Entry 5TGU (X-ray diffraction, 2.35 A resolution); this record covers chains A and F of the 6 polymer chains in the assembly.

== Chain A ==
Molecule: Hemagglutinin HA1 chain
From: Influenza A virus
Reference sequence: A0A0J9X252 (A0A0J9X252_9INFA); the construct lacks a stretch of the UniProt sequence and is renumbered around it, so the offset changes along the chain: 7-129 = UniProt 1-123; 130-158 = UniProt 125-153; 159-263 = UniProt 156-260; 265-276 = UniProt 261-272; 1 more segments
Sequence (323 residues; row label = number of the first residue in the row; note: 1 number in that range is skipped by the numbering (no residue carries it; nothing is unmodelled there); a row labelled like 158A-158B holds insertion residues (158A, then the next letters in order)):
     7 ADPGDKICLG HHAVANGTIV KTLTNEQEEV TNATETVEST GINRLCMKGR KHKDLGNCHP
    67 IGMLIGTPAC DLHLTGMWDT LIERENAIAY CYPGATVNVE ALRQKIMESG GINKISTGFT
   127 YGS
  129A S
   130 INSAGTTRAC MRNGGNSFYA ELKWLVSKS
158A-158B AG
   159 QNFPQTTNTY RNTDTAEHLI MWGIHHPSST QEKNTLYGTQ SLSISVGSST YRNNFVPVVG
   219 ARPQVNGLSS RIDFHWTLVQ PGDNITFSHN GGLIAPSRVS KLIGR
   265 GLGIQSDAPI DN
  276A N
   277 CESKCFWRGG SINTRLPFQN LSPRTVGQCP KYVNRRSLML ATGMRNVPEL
Unresolved in the structure: 7-10, 326
Disulfide bonds: Cys52-Cys277, Cys64-Cys76, Cys97-Cys139, Cys281-Cys305
Covalently attached groups: N-acetylglucosamine (NAG) linked to Asn38, Asn242
Sequence notes: engineered mutation Ala158A (Lys154 in A0A0J9X252), Thr193 (Asp190 in A0A0J9X252), Leu226 (Gln223 in A0A0J9X252), Ser228 (Gly225 in A0A0J9X252)
Residues lining bound ligands: N-acetyl-alpha-neuraminic acid (SIA): Tyr98, Gly134, Thr135, Thr136, Arg137, Trp153, Val155, His183, Ser186, Glu190, Leu194, Leu226, Ser228
From the paper describing this entry:
  - binding site for N-acetyl-alpha-neuraminic acid: Tyr98, Trp153
  - binding site for beta-D-galactopyranose: Arg137, Gly225, Leu226
  - specificity-determining residues: Leu226
  - mutagenesis - Q226L/G228S, G228S: abolished binding to alpha2-3 sialosides
  - mutagenesis - Q226L/G228S: unchanged binding to human-type alpha2-6 receptors

== Chain F ==
Molecule: Hemagglutinin HA2 chain
From: Influenza A virus
Reference sequence: A0A0J9X253 (A0A0J9X253_9INFA); numbering as in UniProt (aligned over 2-174)
Sequence (180 residues; each row starts with the number of its first residue):
     2 LFGAIAGFLE NGWEGMVDGW YGFRHQNAQG TGQAADYKST QAAIDQITGK LNRLVEKTNT
    62 EFESIESEFS EIEHQIGNVI NWTKDSITDI WTYQAELLVA MENQHTIDMA DSEMLNLYER
   122 VRKQLRQNAE EDGKGCFEIY HACDDSCMES IRNNTYDHSQ YREEALLNRL NINSGRLVPR
Unresolved in the structure: 173-181
Disulfide bonds: Cys144-Cys148
Sequence notes: expression tag (175-181)

== Chain A / chain F interface ==
Contacting residue pairs - 10 pairs, chain A then chain F:
  Glu106(A) - Gln76(F)
  Ala107(A) - Glu74(F)
  Ala107(A) - His75(F)
  Gln110(A) - His75(F)
  Gln110(A) - Gln76(F)
  Gln110(A) - Asn79(F)  hydrogen bond
  Lys111(A) - His75(F)
  Glu114(A) - His75(F)  salt bridge
  Glu114(A) - Asn79(F)  hydrogen bond
  Lys307(A) - Asp90(F)  salt bridge

== In short ==
6 residues of chain A face 5 of chain F across their interface, with 2 hydrogen bonds and 2 salt bridges.
Polar contacts include Glu114(A)-His75(F), Lys307(A)-Asp90(F) and Gln110(A)-Asn79(F). The paper reports a
binding site for beta-D-galactopyranose at Arg137(A), Gly225(A) and Leu226(A); Q226L/G228S and G228S of chain
A abolish binding to alpha2-3 sialosides.
Chain A is Hemagglutinin HA1 chain and chain F is Hemagglutinin HA2 chain, both from Influenza A virus; the
structure, Crystal structure of H10 hemagglutinin mutant (K158aA-D193T-Q226L-G228S) from Jiangxi-Donghu (2013)
H10N8 influenza virus in complex with ..., was determined by X-ray diffraction (same publication as 5TGO,
5TGV, 5TH0, 5TH1, 5THB, 5THC and 5THF).
